PDB entry 5C4X | X-ray diffraction, 4.00 A resolution | chains B and J of the 15 polymer chains in the assembly

[Chain B]
Name: DNA-directed RNA polymerase II subunit RPB2
Source organism: Saccharomyces cerevisiae (strain ATCC 204508 / S288c)
Notes: EC 2.7.7.6
Reference sequence: P08518 (RPB2_YEAST); numbering as in UniProt (aligned over 1-1224)
Amino-acid sequence (1224 residues; each row starts with the number of its first residue):
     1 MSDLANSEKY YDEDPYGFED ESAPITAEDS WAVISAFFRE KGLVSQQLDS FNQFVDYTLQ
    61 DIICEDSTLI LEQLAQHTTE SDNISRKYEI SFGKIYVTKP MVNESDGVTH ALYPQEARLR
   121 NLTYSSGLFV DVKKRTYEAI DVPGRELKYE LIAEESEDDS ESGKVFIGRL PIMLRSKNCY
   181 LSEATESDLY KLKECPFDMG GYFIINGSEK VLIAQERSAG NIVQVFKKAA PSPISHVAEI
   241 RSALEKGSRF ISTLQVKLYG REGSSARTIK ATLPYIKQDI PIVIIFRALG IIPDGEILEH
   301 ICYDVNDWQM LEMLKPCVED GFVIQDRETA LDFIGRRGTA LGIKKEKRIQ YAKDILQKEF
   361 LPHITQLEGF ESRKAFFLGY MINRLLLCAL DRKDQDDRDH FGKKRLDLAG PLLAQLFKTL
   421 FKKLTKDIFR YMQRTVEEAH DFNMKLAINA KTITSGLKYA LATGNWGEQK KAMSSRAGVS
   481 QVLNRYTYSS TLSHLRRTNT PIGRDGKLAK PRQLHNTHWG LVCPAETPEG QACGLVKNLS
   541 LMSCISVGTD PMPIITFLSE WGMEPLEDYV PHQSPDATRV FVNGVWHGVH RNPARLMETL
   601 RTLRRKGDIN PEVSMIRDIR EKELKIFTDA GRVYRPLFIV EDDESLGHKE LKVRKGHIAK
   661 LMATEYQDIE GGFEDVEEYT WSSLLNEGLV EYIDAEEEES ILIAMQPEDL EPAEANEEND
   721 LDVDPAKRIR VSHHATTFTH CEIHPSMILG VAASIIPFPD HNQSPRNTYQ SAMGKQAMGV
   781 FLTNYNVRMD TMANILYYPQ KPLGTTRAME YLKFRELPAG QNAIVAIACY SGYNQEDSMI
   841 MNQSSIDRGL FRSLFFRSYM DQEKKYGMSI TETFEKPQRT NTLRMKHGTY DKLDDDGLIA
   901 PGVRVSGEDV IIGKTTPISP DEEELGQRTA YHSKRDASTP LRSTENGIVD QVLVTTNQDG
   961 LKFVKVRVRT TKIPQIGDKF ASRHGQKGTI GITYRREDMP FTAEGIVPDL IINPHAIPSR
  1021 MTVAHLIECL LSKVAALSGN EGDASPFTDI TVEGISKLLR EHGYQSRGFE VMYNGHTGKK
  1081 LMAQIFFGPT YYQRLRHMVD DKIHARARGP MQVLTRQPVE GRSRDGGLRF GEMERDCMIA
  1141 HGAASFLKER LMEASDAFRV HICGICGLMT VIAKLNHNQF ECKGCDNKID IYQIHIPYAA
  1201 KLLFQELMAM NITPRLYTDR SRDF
Unresolved in the structure: 1-19, 153-158, 262-263, 270, 669-677, 715-725, 731-734
Bound ions: Zn2+: Cys-1163, Cys-1166, Cys-1182, Cys-1185
From the paper describing this entry:
  - binding site for Non-template strand DNA: Gly-867

[Chain J]
Name: DNA-directed RNA polymerases I, II, and III subunit RPABC5
Source organism: Saccharomyces cerevisiae (strain ATCC 204508 / S288c)
Reference sequence: P22139 (RPAB5_YEAST); residues 1-70 here = UniProt positions 1-70
Amino-acid sequence (70 residues; row label = number of the first residue in the row):
     1 MIVPVRCFSC GKVVGDKWES YLNLLQEDEL DEGTALSRLG LKRYCCRRMI LTHVDLIEKF
    61 LRYNPLEKRD
Unresolved in the structure: 67-70
Bound ions: Zn2+: Cys-7, Cys-10, Cys-45, Cys-46

[Interface between chain B and chain J]
Residue-residue contacts (78):
  Glu-186(B) / Lys-59(J)  salt bridge
  Ser-187(B) / Arg-62(J)
  Tyr-190(B) / Lys-59(J)
  Tyr-190(B) / Arg-62(J)
  Tyr-190(B) / Tyr-63(J)
  Tyr-190(B) / Asn-64(J)
  Lys-191(B) / Asn-64(J)
  Lys-193(B) / Tyr-63(J)
  Glu-194(B) / Tyr-63(J)
  Cys-195(B) / Tyr-63(J)
  Pro-196(B) / Tyr-63(J)
  Phe-197(B) / Lys-59(J)
  Val-780(B) / Met-1(J)  hydrophobic
  Val-780(B) / Leu-56(J)  hydrophobic
  Thr-783(B) / Leu-56(J)
  Thr-783(B) / Lys-59(J)
  Thr-783(B) / Phe-60(J)
  Thr-783(B) / Tyr-63(J)  hydrogen bond
  Asn-784(B) / Tyr-63(J)  hydrogen bond (backbone-side chain)
  Tyr-785(B) / Phe-60(J)  hydrophobic
  Val-787(B) / Tyr-63(J)  hydrophobic
  Leu-796(B) / Met-1(J)
  Tyr-797(B) / Met-1(J)
  Tyr-798(B) / Met-1(J)
  Tyr-798(B) / Ile-2(J)
  Tyr-798(B) / Pro-4(J)  hydrophobic
  Pro-799(B) / Met-1(J)
  Pro-799(B) / Val-54(J)
  Pro-799(B) / Leu-56(J)  hydrophobic
  Gln-800(B) / Phe-8(J)
  Gln-800(B) / Arg-48(J)
  Gln-800(B) / Thr-52(J)  hydrogen bond
  Lys-801(B) / Leu-51(J)  hydrogen bond (side chain-backbone)
  Lys-801(B) / Thr-52(J)  hydrogen bond (backbone-backbone)
  Lys-801(B) / Val-54(J)
  Leu-803(B) / Thr-52(J)
  Arg-815(B) / Val-54(J)
  Glu-816(B) / Val-54(J)
  Glu-816(B) / Leu-56(J)
  Glu-816(B) / Lys-59(J)  salt bridge
  Pro-818(B) / Val-54(J)  hydrophobic
  Gln-821(B) / Phe-8(J)
  Asn-822(B) / Arg-48(J)  hydrogen bond (backbone-side chain)
  Asn-822(B) / Thr-52(J)
  Ile-824(B) / Ser-9(J)
  Ile-824(B) / Cys-45(J)  hydrophobic
  Ile-824(B) / Arg-48(J)
  Ser-845(B) / Phe-8(J)  hydrogen bond (side chain-backbone)
  Ser-845(B) / Ser-9(J)  hydrogen bond (side chain-backbone)
  Arg-848(B) / Cys-7(J)
  Arg-848(B) / Phe-8(J)  hydrogen bond (side chain-backbone)
  Arg-848(B) / Ser-9(J)
  Arg-848(B) / Cys-10(J)  hydrogen bond (side chain-backbone)
  Arg-848(B) / Gly-11(J)
  Leu-850(B) / Phe-8(J)  hydrophobic
  Arg-996(B) / Ser-9(J)
  Arg-996(B) / Cys-10(J)  hydrogen bond (side chain-backbone)
  Glu-1004(B) / Arg-43(J)
  Glu-1004(B) / Tyr-44(J)
  Ile-1006(B) / Arg-43(J)
  Ile-1006(B) / Tyr-44(J)
  Ile-1006(B) / Cys-45(J)  hydrophobic
  Val-1007(B) / Ser-9(J)
  Asp-1009(B) / Ser-9(J)  hydrogen bond
  Asp-1009(B) / Arg-48(J)  salt bridge
  Lys-1033(B) / Tyr-44(J)  hydrogen bond
  Ala-1036(B) / Tyr-44(J)  hydrophobic
  Ala-1036(B) / Arg-47(J)
  Leu-1037(B) / Tyr-44(J)  hydrophobic
  Leu-1037(B) / Arg-47(J)
  Ser-1038(B) / Gly-33(J)
  Gly-1039(B) / Glu-32(J)
  Gly-1039(B) / Gly-33(J)
  Gly-1039(B) / Leu-51(J)
  Asn-1040(B) / Asp-31(J)
  Tyr-1064(B) / Tyr-44(J)
  Glu-1070(B) / Tyr-44(J)  hydrogen bond
  Phe-1087(B) / Tyr-44(J)
Also at the interface, not in a pair above, chain B (51 interface residues in all): Pro-802, Ala-823, Asn-842, Ser-844, Gly-849, Glu-1041, Pro-1089
Also at the interface, not in a pair above, chain J (27 interface residues in all): Val-5, His-53

[Overview]
The interface between chain B and chain J involves 51 residues on one side and 27 on the other, with 14
hydrogen bonds and 3 salt bridges. Among the polar pairs are Glu-186(B)/Lys-59(J), Glu-816(B)/Lys-59(J) and
Asp-1009(B)/Arg-48(J). Cys-1163(B), Cys-1166(B), Cys-1182(B) and Cys-1185(B) coordinate Zn2+. From the paper:
a binding site for Non-template strand DNA at Gly-867(B).
Chain B is DNA-directed RNA polymerase II subunit RPB2 and chain J is DNA-directed RNA polymerases I, II, and
III subunit RPABC5, both from Saccharomyces cerevisiae (strain ATCC 204508 / S288c); the structure, Crystal
structure of a transcribing RNA Polymerase II complex reveals a complete transcription bubble, was determined
by X-ray diffraction (same publication as 5C3E, 5C44, 5C4A and 5C4J).
